PDB entry 5VHR | electron microscopy, 7.70 A resolution (low resolution: residue-level contacts below are approximate; hydrogen-bond / salt-bridge calls are withheld) | chains A and B of the 8 polymer chains in the assembly

Chain A:
Protein: 26S proteasome regulatory subunit 7
From: Homo sapiens
Reference sequence: P35998 (PRS7_HUMAN); numbering as in UniProt (aligned over 159-424)
Chain sequence (266 residues; numbered 159 to 424; the number before each row is that of its first residue):
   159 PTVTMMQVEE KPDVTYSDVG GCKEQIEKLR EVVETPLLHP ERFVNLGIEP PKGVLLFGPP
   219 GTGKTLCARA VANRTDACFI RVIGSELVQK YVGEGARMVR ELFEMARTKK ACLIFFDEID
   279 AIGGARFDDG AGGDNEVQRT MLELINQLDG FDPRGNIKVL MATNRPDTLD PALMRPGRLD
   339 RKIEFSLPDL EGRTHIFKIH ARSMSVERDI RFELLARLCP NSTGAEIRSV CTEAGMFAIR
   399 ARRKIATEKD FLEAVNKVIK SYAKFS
Unresolved in the structure: 285-290, 423-424
Swiss-Prot annotation at these positions:
  - binding site (ATP): Gly216 to Thr223
  - modified residue: Lys422 (N6-acetyllysine)

Chain B:
Protein: 26S proteasome regulatory subunit 4
From: Homo sapiens
Reference sequence: P62191 (PRS4_HUMAN); residue numbers follow UniProt; this construct covers 167-433
Chain sequence (267 residues; each row starts with the number of its first residue):
   167 TDPLVTVMKV EKAPQETYAD IGGLDNQIQE IKESVELPLT HPEYYEEMGI KPPKGVILYG
   227 PPGTGKTLLA KAVANQTSAT FLRVVGSELI QKYLGDGPKL VRELFRVAEE HAPSIVFIDE
   287 IDAIGTKRYD SNSGGEREIQ RTMLELLNQL DGFDSRGDVK VIMATNRIET LDPALIRPGR
   347 IDRKIEFPLP DEKTKKRIFQ IHTSRMTLAD DVTLDDLIMA KDDLSGADIK AICTEAGLMA
   407 LRERRMKVTN EDFKKSKENV LYKKQEG
Unresolved in the structure: 167-188, 289-300
Swiss-Prot annotation at these positions:
  - binding site (ATP): Gly226 to Thr233
  - modified residue: Lys258 (N6-acetyllysine)
  - cross-link: Lys237 (Glycyl lysine isopeptide (Lys-Gly) (interchain with G-Cter in ubiquitin))
  - natural variant: Ile328 (I328T: In BKAH; uncertain significance)

Interface between chain A and chain B:
Contacting residue pairs (26; chain A residue first):
  Thr160(A) - Arg272(B)
  Met163(A) - Glu275(B)
  Met164(A) - Phe271(B)
  Met164(A) - Asp320(B)
  Lys222(A) - Asn314(B)
  Lys222(A) - Phe319(B)
  Thr223(A) - Phe319(B)
  Arg239(A) - Asp320(B)
  Ser243(A) - Arg268(B)
  Glu244(A) - Arg268(B)
  Gln247(A) - Lys265(B)
  Glu384(A) - Arg343(B)
  Arg386(A) - Phe319(B)
  Ser387(A) - Arg343(B)
  Glu391(A) - Ile347(B)
  Met394(A) - Ile216(B)
  Met394(A) - Asp348(B)
  Phe395(A) - Asp348(B)
  Ile397(A) - Met214(B)
  Ile397(A) - Gly215(B)
  Ile397(A) - Ile216(B)
  Arg398(A) - Asp348(B)
  Val416(A) - Arg343(B)
  Tyr420(A) - Ile342(B)
  Tyr420(A) - Arg343(B)
  Tyr420(A) - Arg346(B)
Also at the interface, not in a pair above, chain A (22 interface residues in all): Glu276, Val388, Thr390
Also at the interface, not in a pair above, chain B (21 interface residues in all): Glu196, Lys217, Pro218, Glu311, Arg349

In short:
22 residues of chain A face 21 of chain B across their interface. UniProt lists 8 ATP-binding residues on
chain A; 8 ATP-binding residues on chain B.
Chain A is 26S proteasome regulatory subunit 7 and chain B is 26S proteasome regulatory subunit 4, both from
Homo sapiens; the structure, Conformational Landscape of the p28-Bound Human Proteasome Regulatory Particle,
was determined by electron microscopy (same publication as 5VGZ, 5VHF, 5VHH, 5VHI, 5VHJ, 5VHM and 5 further
entries).
